Entry 5T1D (X-ray diffraction, 3.10 A resolution); this record covers chains B and L of the 5 polymer chains in the assembly.

== Chain B ==
Molecule: Envelope glycoprotein L
Source organism: Epstein-Barr virus (strain B95-8)
UniProtKB: P03212 (GL_EBVB9); residue numbers follow UniProt; this construct covers 24-135
Chain sequence (112 residues; numbered 24 to 135; the number before each row is that of its first residue):
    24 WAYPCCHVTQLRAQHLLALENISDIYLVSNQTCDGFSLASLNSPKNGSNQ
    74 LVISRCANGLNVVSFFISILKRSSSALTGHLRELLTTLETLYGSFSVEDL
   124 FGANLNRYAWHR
Disordered / not traced: 24-26, 34-39, 68-71
Disulfides: Cys-28/Cys-56, Cys-29/Cys-79
Glycans and other covalent adducts: N-acetylglucosamine (NAG) linked to Asn-53
Reported in the primary citation:
  - post-translational modification sites: Asn-53, Asn-69

== Chain L ==
Molecule: E1D1 IgG2a light chain
Source organism: Mus musculus
Chain sequence (217 residues; numbered 1 to 217; the number before each row is that of its first residue):
     1 DIVITQTPLSLPVSLGDQASISCRSSQSLLHSNGNTYLHWYLQRPGQSPK
    51 LLIYKVSNRFSGVPDRFSGSGSGTDFTLMINRVEAEDLGVYFCSQSIHVP
   101 RTFGGGTKLEIKRADAAPTVSIFPPSSEQLTSGGASVVCFLNNFYPKDIN
   151 VKWKIDGSERQNGVLNSWTDQDSKDSTYSMSSTLTLTKDEYERHNSYTCE
   201 ATHKTSTSPIVKSFNRN
Disulfides: Cys-23/Cys-93, Cys-139/Cys-199

== Interface between chain B and chain L ==
Residue-residue contacts (14):
  Asn-127(B) / Asn-35(L)
  Asn-129(B) / Ser-32(L)  hydrogen bond (side chain-backbone)
  Asn-129(B) / Asn-35(L)  hydrogen bond (backbone-side chain)
  Arg-130(B) / Asn-35(L)  hydrogen bond (backbone-side chain)
  Arg-130(B) / Lys-55(L)  hydrogen bond (backbone-side chain)
  Tyr-131(B) / Lys-55(L)
  Ala-132(B) / Asn-35(L)
  Ala-132(B) / Tyr-37(L)  hydrogen bond (backbone-side chain)
  Ala-132(B) / Lys-55(L)
  Trp-133(B) / Tyr-37(L)  hydrogen bond (backbone-side chain)
  Trp-133(B) / His-39(L)
  Trp-133(B) / Tyr-54(L)  hydrophobic
  Trp-133(B) / Lys-55(L)
  His-134(B) / His-31(L)
Interface residues without a listed pair, chain B (8 interface residues in all): Arg-135
Interface residues without a listed pair, chain L (10 interface residues in all): Asn-33, Gly-34, Val-99
Interface features reported in the paper:
  - specific contacts: Asn-35(L)/Asn-129(B) (hydrogen bond), Tyr-37(L)/Trp-133(B), Tyr-37(L)/Ala-132(B) (hydrogen bond), Lys-55(L)/Trp-133(B)
  - epitope / paratope residues, chain B: Asn-127(B), Asn-129(B), Ala-132(B)
  - epitope / paratope residues, chain L: Asn-35(L), Tyr-37(L), Lys-55(L)

== Overview ==
Chain B and chain L form an interface of 8 and 10 residues respectively, with 6 hydrogen bonds. Polar pairs
include Asn-129(B)/Ser-32(L), Asn-129(B)/Asn-35(L) and Arg-130(B)/Asn-35(L). The authors report hydrogen bonds
between Asn-35(L) and Asn-129(B) and Tyr-37(L) and Ala-132(B); contacts between Tyr-37(L) and Trp-133(B) and
Lys-55(L) and Trp-133(B). The paper reports epitope/paratope residues Asn-127(B), Asn-129(B) and Asn-35(L)
among others; modification sites Asn-53(B) and Asn-69(B).
Here chain B is Envelope glycoprotein L (Epstein-Barr virus (strain B95-8)) and chain L is E1D1 IgG2a light
chain (Mus musculus). Entry 5T1D (Crystal structure of EBV gHgL/gp42/E1D1 complex) was determined by X-ray
diffraction.
